Entry 7UZX (electron microscopy, 3.49 A resolution); this record covers chains B and G of the 9 polymer chains in the assembly.

Chain B:
Protein: CRISPR system Cms endoribonuclease Csm3
From: Staphylococcus epidermidis RP62A
UniProtKB: Q5HK91 (Q5HK91_STAEQ); residue numbers follow UniProt; this construct covers 1-214
Chain sequence (214 residues; row label = number of the first residue in the row):
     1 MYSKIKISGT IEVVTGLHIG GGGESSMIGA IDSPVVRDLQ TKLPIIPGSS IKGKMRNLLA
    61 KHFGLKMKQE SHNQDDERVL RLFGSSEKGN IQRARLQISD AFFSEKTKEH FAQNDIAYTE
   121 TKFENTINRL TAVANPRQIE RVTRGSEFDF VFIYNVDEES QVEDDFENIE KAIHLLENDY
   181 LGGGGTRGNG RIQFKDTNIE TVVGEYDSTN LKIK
Disordered / not traced: 1, 24-31, 64-75

Chain G:
Molecule: Staphylococcus epidermidis RP62A CRISPR RNA: Repeat plus Spacer sequence 2
From: Staphylococcus epidermidis RP62A
Sequence (37 nucleotides; numbered 1 to 37; the number before each row is that of its first residue):
     1 ACGAGAACUA GUAAUAAUUG UCAUUUGCAU ACGUUAC
Disordered / not traced: 32-37

Interface between chain B and chain G:
Pairs across the interface (39; chain B residue first):
  Ile19(B) - U9(G)  sugar contact
  Ile19(B) - A10(G)  phosphate contact
  Gly20(B) - U9(G)  hydrogen bond to the sugar
  Gly21(B) - U9(G)  base contact
  Gly23(B) - U9(G)  sugar contact
  Ser49(B) - U9(G)  hydrogen bond to the phosphate
  Ser50(B) - C8(G)  sugar contact
  Ser50(B) - U9(G)  phosphate contact
  Lys52(B) - A7(G)  salt bridge to the phosphate
  Gly53(B) - C8(G)  phosphate contact
  Arg56(B) - A6(G)  hydrogen bond to the phosphate
  Arg56(B) - A7(G)  salt bridge to the phosphate
  Asn57(B) - C8(G)  hydrogen bond to the base
  Gly84(B) - A6(G)  sugar contact
  Ser85(B) - G5(G)  sugar contact
  Ser85(B) - A6(G)  sugar contact
  Ser86(B) - G5(G)  hydrogen bond to the sugar
  Glu87(B) - G5(G)  hydrogen bond to the sugar
  Glu87(B) - A6(G)  sugar contact
  Ala94(B) - A6(G)  phosphate contact
  Phe123(B) - A14(G)  base contact
  Phe123(B) - U15(G)  base contact
  Glu124(B) - A14(G)  base contact
  Asn125(B) - A14(G)  hydrogen bond to the sugar
  Asn125(B) - U15(G)  hydrogen bond to the base
  Asn125(B) - A16(G)  base contact
  Thr126(B) - A13(G)  sugar contact
  Thr126(B) - A14(G)  phosphate contact
  Ile127(B) - A14(G)  hydrogen bond to the phosphate
  Ile127(B) - A16(G)  sugar contact
  Ala134(B) - A16(G)  base contact
  Arg137(B) - A13(G)  hydrogen bond to the base
  Tyr180(B) - G11(G)  hydrogen bond to the phosphate
  Gly182(B) - A10(G)  sugar contact
  Gly183(B) - A10(G)  hydrogen bond to the phosphate
  Gly183(B) - G11(G)  phosphate contact
  Gly184(B) - G11(G)  hydrogen bond to the phosphate
  Arg187(B) - U12(G)  salt bridge to the phosphate
  Arg187(B) - A13(G)  hydrogen bond to the base
Other interface residues (no listed pair), chain B (34 interface residues in all): His18, Asp32, Lys54, Phe83, Lys122, Pro136, Thr186

In short:
34 residues of chain B and 12 residues of chain G are in contact; the contacts include 14 hydrogen bonds and 3
salt bridges. Polar contacts include Asn57(B)-C8(G), Asn125(B)-U15(G) and Arg137(B)-A13(G).
Here chain B is CRISPR system Cms endoribonuclease Csm3 and chain G is Staphylococcus epidermidis RP62A CRISPR
RNA: Repeat plus Spacer sequence 2, both from Staphylococcus epidermidis RP62A. Entry 7UZX (Staphylococcus
epidermidis RP62a CRISPR effector subcomplex with non-self target RNA bound) was determined by electron
microscopy (same publication as 7UZW, 7UZY, 7UZZ, 7V00, 7V01 and 7V02).
